9FG2 - chains C and D of the 6 polymer chains in the assembly; structure by electron microscopy, 3.00 A resolution.

== Chain C ==
Name: Isoform 1 of Gamma-aminobutyric acid receptor subunit gamma-2
Source organism: Homo sapiens
UniProt: P18507 (GBRG2_HUMAN), isoform P18507-2; the construct has insertions or renumbered stretches relative to UniProt, so the offset changes along the chain: 1-322 = UniProt 40-361; 400-428 = UniProt 447-475
Chain sequence (373 residues; row label = number of the first residue in the row; note: 71 numbers in that range are skipped by the numbering (no residue carries them; nothing is unmodelled there); numbers below 1 keep their minus sign (Thr-1 is residue -1)):
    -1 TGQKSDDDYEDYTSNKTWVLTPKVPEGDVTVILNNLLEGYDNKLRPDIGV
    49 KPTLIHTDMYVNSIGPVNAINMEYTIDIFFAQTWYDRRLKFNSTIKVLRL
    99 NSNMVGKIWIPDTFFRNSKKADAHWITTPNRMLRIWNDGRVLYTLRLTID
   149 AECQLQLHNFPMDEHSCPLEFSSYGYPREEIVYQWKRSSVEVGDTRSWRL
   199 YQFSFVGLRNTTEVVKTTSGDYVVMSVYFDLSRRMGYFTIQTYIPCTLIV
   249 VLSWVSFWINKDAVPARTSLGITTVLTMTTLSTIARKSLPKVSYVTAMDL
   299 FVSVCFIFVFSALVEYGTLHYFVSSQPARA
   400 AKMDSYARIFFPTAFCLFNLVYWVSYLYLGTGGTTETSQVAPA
Not modelled in the structure: -1 to 24, 430-442
Differences from the reference sequence: expression tag (-1 to 0, 429-442); conflict Thr11 (Ala50 in P18507); linker (323-328)
Disulfide bonds: Cys151-Cys165
Covalently attached groups: N-acetylglucosamine (NAG) linked to Asn208
UniProt features mapped onto this chain:
  - glycosylation (N-linked (GlcNAc...) asparagine): Asn13, Asn90, Asn208

== Chain D ==
Name: Gamma-aminobutyric acid receptor subunit alpha-1
Source organism: Homo sapiens
UniProt: P14867 (GBRA1_HUMAN); residues 5-429 here correspond to UniProt positions 32-456 (UniProt number = residue number + 27)
Chain sequence (411 residues; each row starts with the number of its first residue; note: 71 numbers in that range are skipped by the numbering (no residue carries them; nothing is unmodelled there); numbers below 1 keep their minus sign (Met-52 is residue -52)):
   -52 MDEKTTGWRGGHVVEGLAGELEQLRARLEHHPQGQREPDYDIPTTENLYF
    -2 QGTGQPSQDELKDNTTVFTRILDRLLDGYDNRLRPGLGERVTEVKTDIFV
    48 TSFGPVSDHDMEYTIDVFFRQSWKDERLKFKGPMTVLRLNNLMASKIWTP
    98 DTFFHNGKKSVAHNMTMPNKLLRITEDGTLLYTMRLTVRAECPMHLEDFP
   148 MDAHACPLKFGSYAYTRAEVVYEWTREPARSVVVAEDGSRLNQYDLLGQT
   198 VDSGIVQSSTGEYVVMTTHFHLKRKIGYFVIQTYLPCIMTVILSQVSFWL
   248 NRESVPARTVFGVTTVLTMTTLSISARNSLPKVAYATAMDWFIAVCYAFV
   298 FSALIEFATVNYFTKSQPARAA
   391 KIDRLSRIAFPLLFGIFNLVYWATYLNREPQLKAPTPHQ
Not modelled in the structure: -52 to 9, 419-429
Differences from the reference sequence: initiating methionine (-52); expression tag (-51 to 4); linker (313-319)
Disulfide bonds: Cys139-Cys153
Covalently attached groups: N-acetylglucosamine (NAG) linked to Asn111
Residues lining bound ligands:
  - gamma-amino-butanoic acid (ABU): Phe65, Arg67, Leu118, Thr130
  - D3D ((19S,22R,25R)-22,25,26-trihydroxy-16,22-dioxo-17,21,23-trioxa-22lambda~5~-phosphahexacosan-19-yl (9E)-octadec-9-enoate): Asp192, Lys220, Arg221, Lys222, Ile223, Gly224, Val227, Ile228, Leu232, Pro233, Ile235, Met236, Ile239, Pro401, Phe404, Gly405, Asn408, Trp412
UniProt features mapped onto this chain:
  - binding site (4-aminobutanoate): Arg67, Thr130
  - binding site (3alpha-hydroxy-5alpha-pregnan-11,20-dione): Trp246
  - glycosylation (N-linked (GlcNAc...) asparagine): Asn11, Asn111

== Chain C / chain D interface ==
Residue-residue contacts - 74 pairs, chain C then chain D:
  Val27(C) with Leu30(D), hydrophobic
  Thr28(C) with Asp27(D), hydrogen bond; Leu30(D)
  Leu31(C) with Arg29(D); Leu30(D), hydrophobic
  Asn32(C) with Arg29(D), hydrogen bond
  Ser61(C) with Glu138(D)
  Phe77(C) with Tyr160(D), hydrophobic
  Arg97(C) with Glu166(D), salt bridge
  Asn99(C) with Tyr162(D)
  Asn101(C) with Asn28(D)
  Met102(C) with Arg29(D)
  Asp120(C) with Lys106(D), salt bridge
  Ile124(C) with Thr99(D); Phe100(D); Ser107(D); Ala109(D), hydrophobic; Leu133(D), hydrophobic
  Thr125(C) with Thr99(D), hydrogen bond (side chain-backbone); Met131(D); Leu133(D)
  Thr126(C) with Pro97(D); Asp98(D)
  Asn128(C) with Phe100(D); Tyr160(D)
  Arg129(C) with Tyr160(D); Ala161(D)
  Met130(C) with Tyr160(D); Tyr210(D)
  Arg132(C) with Ala161(D), hydrogen bond (side chain-backbone); Thr163(D); Thr207(D), hydrogen bond (side chain-backbone); Tyr210(D), hydrogen bond
  Thr142(C) with Tyr160(D)
  Leu143(C) with Tyr160(D)
  Arg144(C) with Phe100(D); Phe101(D), hydrogen bond (side chain-backbone); His102(D), hydrogen bond (side chain-backbone); Gly104(D), hydrogen bond (side chain-backbone); Tyr160(D)
  Arg197(C) with His56(D), hydrogen bond (side chain-backbone); Asp57(D), salt bridge; Lys105(D)
  Tyr199(C) with His56(D), hydrogen bond (side chain-backbone); Met58(D), hydrophobic; Lys279(D)
  Gln200(C) with Lys279(D)
  Arg232(C) with Ala281(D)
  Gly234(C) with Ala281(D)
  Tyr235(C) with Arg274(D); Lys279(D); Val280(D); Ala281(D)
  Ile238(C) with Tyr282(D); Asp287(D)
  Gln239(C) with Arg274(D)
  Leu246(C) with Tyr294(D)
  Val249(C) with Phe298(D), hydrophobic
  Leu250(C) with Val263(D), hydrophobic; Phe298(D), hydrophobic; Leu301(D), hydrophobic
  Val253(C) with Ala305(D), hydrophobic
  Ile257(C) with Asn308(D)
  Asn258(C) with Asn308(D), hydrogen bond (backbone-side chain)
  Ala261(C) with Val252(D), hydrophobic
  Ala264(C) with Val252(D), hydrophobic; Thr256(D)
  Leu268(C) with Val260(D), hydrophobic
  Thr271(C) with Val260(D); Leu264(D)
  Thr275(C) with Leu264(D)
  Leu279(C) with Ile271(D), hydrophobic
  Ile282(C) with Ile271(D), hydrophobic
  Ser286(C) with Lys279(D)
Also at the interface, not in a pair above, chain C (51 interface residues in all): Gly25, Leu35, Leu98, His122, Ile247, Trp256, Pro263, Arg407
Also at the interface, not in a pair above, chain D (53 interface residues in all): Leu34, Asn103, Val108, Pro253, Thr267, Ala283, Tyr309, Lys312

== Summary ==
51 residues of chain C and 53 residues of chain D are in contact, with 12 hydrogen bonds and 3 salt bridges.
Polar contacts include Arg97(C)-Glu166(D), Asp120(C)-Lys106(D) and Arg197(C)-Asp57(D). Bound to chain D:
compound D3D and gamma-amino-butanoic acid. Covalently linked N-acetylglucosamine: at Asn208(C).
Chain C is Isoform 1 of Gamma-aminobutyric acid receptor subunit gamma-2 and chain D is Gamma-aminobutyric
acid receptor subunit alpha-1, both from Homo sapiens; the structure, Cryo-EM structure of the
alpha1beta3gamma2 GABA(A) receptor in complex with GABA and Nb38 in the long-lived ..., was determined by
electron microscopy.
